2WHS - chain A; structure by X-ray diffraction, 2.10 A resolution.

[Chain A]
Protein: Large stokes shift fluorescent protein
Source organism: Montipora sp. 20
UniProt: Q1JV70 (Q1JV70_9CNID); residues 0-221 here correspond to UniProt positions 1-222 (UniProt number = residue number + 1)
Chain sequence (240 residues; each row starts with the number of its first residue; note: 2 numbers in that range are skipped by the numbering (no residue carries them; nothing is unmodelled there); numbers below 1 keep their minus sign (Met-20 is residue -20)):
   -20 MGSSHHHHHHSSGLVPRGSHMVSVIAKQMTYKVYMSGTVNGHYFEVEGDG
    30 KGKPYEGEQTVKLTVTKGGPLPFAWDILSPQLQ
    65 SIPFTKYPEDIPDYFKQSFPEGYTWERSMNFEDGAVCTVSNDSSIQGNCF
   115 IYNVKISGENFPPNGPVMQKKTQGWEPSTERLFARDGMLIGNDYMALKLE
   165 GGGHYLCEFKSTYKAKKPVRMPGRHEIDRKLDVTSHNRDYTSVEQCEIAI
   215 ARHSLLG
Unresolved in the structure: -20 to 0, 220-221
Construct notes: chromophore (62, 62, 62)
Modified / non-standard residues: Gln62 ([2-(3-carbamoyl-1-imino-propyl)-4-(4-hydroxy-benzylidene)-5-oxo-4,5-dihydro-imidazol-1-yl]-acetic acid; CRQ)
Glycans and other covalent adducts: covalent link Gln62-Ser65

[Overview]
Chain A is Large stokes shift fluorescent protein (Montipora sp. 20); the structure, Fluorescent Protein
mKeima at pH 3.8, was determined by X-ray diffraction (same publication as 2WHT and 2WHU).
